5T01 - chains D and B of the 4 polymer chains in the assembly; structure by X-ray diffraction, 1.89 A resolution.

# Chain D
Molecule: 19-nt DNA strand
Sequence (19 nucleotides; each row starts with the number of its first residue):
    23 AATGGACGAG TCATAGGAG
Modified residues: 5CM (5-methyl-2'-deoxy-cytidine-5'-monophosphate) at position 29

# Chain B
Molecule: Transcription factor AP-1
Source organism: Homo sapiens
Notes: fragment: DNA binding domain
UniProt: P05412 (JUN_HUMAN); residues 254-315 here = UniProt positions 254-315
Amino-acid sequence (64 residues; each row starts with the number of its first residue):
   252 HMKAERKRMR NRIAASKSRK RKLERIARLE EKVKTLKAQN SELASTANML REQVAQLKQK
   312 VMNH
Not modelled in the structure: 314-315
Sequence notes: expression tag (252-253); engineered mutation Ser-269 (Cys in P05412)
Curated features (UniProtKB/Swiss-Prot):
  - region: Leu-280 to Leu-308 (Leucine-zipper)
  - site: Arg-272 (Necessary for synergistic transcriptional activity with SMAD3)
  - modified residue: Lys-271 (N6-acetyllysine), Thr-286 (Phosphothreonine)
  - mutagenesis: Arg-272 (R272V: Abolishes the synergistic activity with SMAD3 to activate TGF-beta-mediated transcription), Thr-286 (T286A: Complete loss of PAK2-mediated phosphorylation; when associated with A-2; A-8; A-89; and A-93)
From the paper describing this entry:
  - binding site for the 19-nt DNA strand (chain D): Asn-262, Ala-265, Ala-266, Arg-270
  - binding site for the 19-nt DNA strand: Asn-262, Ala-265, Ala-266, Arg-270
  - mutagenesis - A266S: increased binding to meZRE2

# Interface between chain D and chain B
Pairs across the interface (10; chain D residue first):
  DA31(D) / Arg-270(B)  base contact
  DG32(D) / Arg-263(B)  phosphate contact
  DG32(D) / Arg-270(B)  hydrogen bond to the base
  DT33(D) / Arg-259(B)  phosphate contact
  DT33(D) / Asn-262(B)  base contact
  DT33(D) / Ala-266(B)  base contact
  DT33(D) / Arg-270(B)  base contact
  DC34(D) / Arg-259(B)  salt bridge to the phosphate
  DC34(D) / Asn-262(B)  hydrogen bond to the base
  DA35(D) / Asn-262(B)  base contact

# In short
The chain D/chain B interface involves 5 residues from each chain, with 2 hydrogen bonds and 1 salt bridge.
Polar contacts include DG32(D)/Arg-270(B), DC34(D)/Asn-262(B) and DC34(D)/Arg-259(B). The paper reports a
binding site for the 19-nt DNA strand (chain D) at Asn-262(B), Ala-265(B) and Ala-266(B) among others; A266S
of chain B increases binding to meZRE2.
Chain D is a 19-nt DNA strand and chain B is Transcription factor AP-1 (Homo sapiens); the structure, Human
c-Jun DNA binding domain homodimer in complex with methylated DNA, was determined by X-ray diffraction
together with 5SZX from the same study.
